5S4W - chains C and E of the 6 polymer chains in the assembly; structure by X-ray diffraction, 2.80 A resolution.

[Chain C]
Protein: Tubulin alpha-1B chain
From: Bos taurus
UniProt: P81947 (TBA1B_BOVIN); residues 1-451 here = UniProt positions 1-451
Amino-acid sequence (451 residues; numbered 1 to 451; the number before each row is that of its first residue):
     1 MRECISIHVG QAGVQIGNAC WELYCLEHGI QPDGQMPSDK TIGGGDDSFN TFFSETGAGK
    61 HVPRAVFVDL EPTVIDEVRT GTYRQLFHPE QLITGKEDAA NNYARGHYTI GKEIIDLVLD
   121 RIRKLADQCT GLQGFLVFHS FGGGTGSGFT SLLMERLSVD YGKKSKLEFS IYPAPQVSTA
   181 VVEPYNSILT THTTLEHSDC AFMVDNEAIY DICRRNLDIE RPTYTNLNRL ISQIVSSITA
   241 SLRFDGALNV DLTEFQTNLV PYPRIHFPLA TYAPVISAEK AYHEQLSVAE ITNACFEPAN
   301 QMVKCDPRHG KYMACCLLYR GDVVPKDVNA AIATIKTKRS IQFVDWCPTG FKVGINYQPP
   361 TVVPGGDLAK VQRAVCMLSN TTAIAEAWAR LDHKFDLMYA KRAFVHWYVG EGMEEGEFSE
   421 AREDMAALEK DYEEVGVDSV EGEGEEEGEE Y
Not modelled in the structure: 441-451
Bound ions: Ca2+: D39, T41, G44, E55
Small-molecule neighbours: GTP (guanosine-5'-triphosphate): G10, Q11, A12, Q15, I16, D69, D98, A99, A100, N101, N102, S140, G142, G143, G144, T145, G146, I171, P173, V177, S178, T179, E183, N206, Y224, L227, N228, I231

[Chain E]
Protein: Stathmin-4
From: Rattus norvegicus
UniProt: P63043 (STMN4_RAT); residues 5-145 here correspond to UniProt positions 49-189 (UniProt number = residue number + 44)
Amino-acid sequence (143 residues; row label = number of the first residue in the row):
     3 MADMEVIELN KCTSGQSFEV ILKPPSFDGV PEFNASLPRR RDPSLEEIQK KLEAAEERRK
    63 YQEAELLKHL AEKREHEREV IQKAIEENNN FIKMAKEKLA QKMESNKENR EAHLAAMLER
   123 LQEKDKHAEE VRKNKELKEE ASR
Not modelled in the structure: 3-5, 29-43, 144-145
Differences from the reference sequence: initiating methionine (3); expression tag (4)
Swiss-Prot annotation at these positions:
  - modified residue: S46 (Phosphoserine)

[Interface between chain C and chain E]
Residue-residue contacts (35; chain C residue first):
  H107(C) - K104(E)
  H107(C) - M105(E)
  Y108(C) - K104(E)
  Y108(C) - M105(E)  hydrophobic
  Y108(C) - N108(E)
  T109(C) - R112(E)  hydrogen bond
  K112(C) - M105(E)
  L152(C) - L101(E)  hydrophobic
  E155(C) - L101(E)
  E155(C) - K104(E)  salt bridge
  R156(C) - L101(E)
  S158(C) - F93(E)
  S158(C) - I94(E)
  V159(C) - I94(E)
  V159(C) - A97(E)  hydrophobic
  V159(C) - K98(E)
  G162(C) - N90(E)
  G162(C) - I94(E)
  K163(C) - N90(E)
  K163(C) - F93(E)
  T193(C) - K104(E)
  E196(C) - F93(E)
  H197(C) - F93(E)
  H197(C) - A97(E)
  V409(C) - H115(E)  hydrogen bond (backbone-side chain)
  G410(C) - R112(E)
  G410(C) - H115(E)
  E411(C) - N108(E)
  E411(C) - R112(E)  salt bridge
  G412(C) - N108(E)
  G412(C) - N111(E)  hydrogen bond (backbone-side chain)
  G412(C) - R112(E)
  M413(C) - N108(E)
  E414(C) - S107(E)
  E414(C) - N111(E)  hydrogen bond
Other interface residues (no listed pair), chain C (21 interface residues in all): E417
Other interface residues (no listed pair), chain E (15 interface residues in all): E89, K100

[Overview]
The interface between chain C and chain E involves 21 residues on one side and 15 on the other; the contacts
include 4 hydrogen bonds and 2 salt bridges. Polar pairs include E155(C)-K104(E), E411(C)-R112(E) and
T109(C)-R112(E). Chain C binds GTP.
Chain C is Tubulin alpha-1B chain (Bos taurus) and chain E is Stathmin-4 (Rattus norvegicus); the structure,
Tubulin-Z1416571195-complex, was determined by X-ray diffraction together with 5S4L, 5S4M, 5S4N, 5S4O, 5S4P,
5S4Q and 52 further entries from the same study.
